4C56 - chains G and H of the 6 polymer chains in the assembly; structure by X-ray diffraction, 2.90 A resolution.

[Chain G]
Name: T cell receptor alpha chain
From: Homo sapiens
Sequence (206 residues; row label = number of the first residue in the row):
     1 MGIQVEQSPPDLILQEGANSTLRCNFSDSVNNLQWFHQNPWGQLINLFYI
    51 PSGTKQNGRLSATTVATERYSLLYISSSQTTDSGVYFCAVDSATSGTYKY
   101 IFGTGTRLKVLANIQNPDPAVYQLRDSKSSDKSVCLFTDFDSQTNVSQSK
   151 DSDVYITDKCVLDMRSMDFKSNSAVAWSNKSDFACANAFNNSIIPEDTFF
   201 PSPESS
Not modelled in the structure: 1-2, 166-167, 203-206
Disulfides: C24-C88, C135-C185

[Chain H]
Name: T cell receptor beta chain
From: Homo sapiens
Sequence (244 residues; each row starts with the number of its first residue):
     1 MVDGGITQSPKYLFRKEGQNVTLSCEQNLNHDAMYWYRQDPGQGLRLIYY
    51 SQIVNDFQKGDIAEGYSVSREKKESFPLTVTSAQKNPTAFYLCASSSRSS
   101 YEQYFGPGTRLTVTEDLKNVFPPEVAVFEPSEAEISHTQKATLVCLATGF
   151 YPDHVELSWWVNGKEVHSGVCTDPQPLKEQPALNDSRYALSSRLRVSATF
   201 WQDPRNHFRCQVQFYGLSENDEWTQDRAKPVTQIVSAEAWGRAD
Not modelled in the structure: 1-4, 244
Disulfides: C25-C93, C145-C210

[How chain G and chain H interact]
Disulfides between the chains: C160(G)-C171(H)
Pairs across the interface (90):
  Q34(G) - Y101(H)  hydrogen bond (side chain-backbone)
  Q34(G) - E102(H)
  Q34(G) - Q103(H)  hydrogen bond (side chain-backbone)
  F36(G) - Q103(H)
  F36(G) - F105(H)  hydrophobic
  Q38(G) - Q39(H)  hydrogen bond
  P40(G) - P174(H)
  G42(G) - F90(H)
  Q43(G) - F105(H)  hydrogen bond (side chain-backbone)
  Q43(G) - G106(H)  hydrogen bond (side chain-backbone)
  Q43(G) - P107(H)
  L44(G) - L45(H)  hydrophobic
  L44(G) - L92(H)  hydrophobic
  L44(G) - F105(H)  hydrophobic
  N46(G) - E102(H)
  N46(G) - Q103(H)  hydrogen bond (side chain-backbone)
  Y49(G) - S100(H)
  Y49(G) - Y101(H)
  Y49(G) - E102(H)
  F87(G) - G44(H)
  T97(G) - Y50(H)  hydrogen bond (backbone-side chain)
  Y98(G) - Y35(H)
  Y98(G) - Y50(H)
  Y98(G) - Y101(H)
  K99(G) - L47(H)
  K99(G) - Y50(H)
  K99(G) - K59(H)
  Y100(G) - Y35(H)
  Y100(G) - Y37(H)  hydrogen bond (backbone-side chain)
  Y100(G) - Y101(H)
  Y100(G) - Q103(H)
  F102(G) - Y37(H)
  F102(G) - L45(H)
  F102(G) - Q103(H)
  F102(G) - F105(H)  hydrophobic
  D118(G) - H137(H)  salt bridge
  D118(G) - T138(H)
  Y122(G) - S131(H)
  Y122(G) - E134(H)
  Y122(G) - H137(H)
  Y122(G) - T138(H)
  Q123(G) - S131(H)
  L124(G) - F128(H)
  L124(G) - E129(H)
  L124(G) - P130(H)  hydrophobic
  L124(G) - T142(H)
  L124(G) - V144(H)  hydrophobic
  R125(G) - F128(H)
  R125(G) - E129(H)  hydrogen bond (backbone-backbone)
  R125(G) - P130(H)
  R125(G) - R242(H)
  S127(G) - V127(H)
  S127(G) - F128(H)
  S130(G) - A126(H)
  S130(G) - F128(H)
  K132(G) - F128(H)
  K132(G) - T148(H)  hydrogen bond
  V134(G) - F128(H)  hydrophobic
  V134(G) - L146(H)  hydrophobic
  L136(G) - E134(H)
  L136(G) - T142(H)
  L136(G) - V144(H)  hydrophobic
  T138(G) - E134(H)
  T138(G) - R195(H)  hydrogen bond
  D139(G) - T138(H)
  D139(G) - R195(H)  salt bridge
  Y155(G) - E179(H)
  T157(G) - D173(H)  hydrogen bond
  T157(G) - S191(H)
  T157(G) - R193(H)
  K159(G) - D173(H)
  C160(G) - C171(H)  disulfide
  C160(G) - T172(H)
  C160(G) - R193(H)
  V161(G) - C171(H)
  V161(G) - T172(H)  hydrogen bond (backbone-backbone)
  V161(G) - P174(H)  hydrophobic
  L162(G) - V170(H)
  D163(G) - H167(H)
  D163(G) - V170(H)  hydrogen bond (backbone-backbone)
  R165(G) - H167(H)
  K170(G) - C171(H)
  S171(G) - R195(H)
  S173(G) - R193(H)  hydrogen bond (backbone-side chain)
  V175(G) - V144(H)  hydrophobic
  V175(G) - S191(H)
  V175(G) - R193(H)
  W177(G) - L146(H)  hydrophobic
  W177(G) - T148(H)
  P201(G) - A133(H)  hydrophobic
Also at the interface, not in a pair above, chain G (48 interface residues in all): N32, A89, G96, G103, D126, A174, F199
Also at the interface, not in a pair above, chain H (50 interface residues in all): Q43, Q52, G60, S96, Y104, E124, L177, A189

[In short]
48 residues of chain G and 50 residues of chain H are in contact; the contacts include 1 disulfide bond, 15
hydrogen bonds and 2 salt bridges. Polar pairs include D118(G)-H137(H), D139(G)-R195(H) and Q34(G)-Y101(H).
Here chain G is T cell receptor alpha chain and chain H is T cell receptor beta chain, both from Homo sapiens.
Entry 4C56 (X-ray structure of the complex between staphylococcal enterotoxin B, T cell receptor and major
histocompatibility complex ...) was determined by X-ray diffraction.
